PDB entry 7MNS | X-ray diffraction, 2.10 A resolution | chains A and B

# Chain A
Molecule: GTP-binding nuclear protein Ran
Organism: Homo sapiens
UniProtKB: P62826 (RAN_HUMAN); numbering as in UniProt (aligned over 1-216)
Chain sequence (236 residues; numbered -19 to 216; the number before each row is that of its first residue; numbers below 1 keep their minus sign (Met-19 is residue -19)):
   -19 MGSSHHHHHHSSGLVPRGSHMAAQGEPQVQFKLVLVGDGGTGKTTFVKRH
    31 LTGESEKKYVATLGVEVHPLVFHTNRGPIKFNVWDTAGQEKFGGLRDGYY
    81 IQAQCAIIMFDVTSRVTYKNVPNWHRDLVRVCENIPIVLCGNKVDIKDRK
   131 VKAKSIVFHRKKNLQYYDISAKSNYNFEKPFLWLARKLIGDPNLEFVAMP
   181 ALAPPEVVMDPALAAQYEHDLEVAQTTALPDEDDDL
Not modelled in the structure: -19 to 6, 209-216
Differences from the reference sequence: expression tag (-19 to 0); engineered mutation Ser35 (Phe in P62826)
Ion coordination: Mg2+: Thr24 (together with GDP)
Small-molecule neighbours: GDP (guanosine-5'-diphosphate): Asp18, Gly19, Gly20, Thr21, Gly22, Lys23, Thr24, Thr25, Gln69, Glu70, Lys71, Asn122, Lys123, Asp125, Ile126, Ser150, Ala151, Lys152
Curated features (UniProtKB/Swiss-Prot):
  - region: Lys37 to Val45 (Switch-I), Gly68 to Gln84 (Switch-II), Asp211 to Leu216 (Interaction with RANBP1)
  - binding site (GTP): Asp18 to Thr25, Glu36 to Thr42, Gly68, Asn122 to Asp125, Ser150 to Lys152
  - site: Gln69 (Essential for GTP hydrolysis)
  - modified residue: Ala2 (N-acetylalanine), Thr24 (Phosphothreonine), Lys37 (N6-acetyllysine), Lys60 (N6-acetyllysine), Lys71 (N6-acetyllysine), Lys99 (N6-acetyllysine), Lys134 (N6-acetyllysine), Lys159 (N6-acetyllysine)
  - cross-link (Glycyl lysine isopeptide (Lys-Gly)): Lys71 (interchain with G-Cter in SUMO2), Lys152 (interchain with G-Cter in SUMO2)

# Chain B
Molecule: E3 SUMO-protein ligase RanBP2
Organism: Homo sapiens
UniProtKB: P49792 (RBP2_HUMAN); residue numbers follow UniProt; this construct covers 1535-1571
Chain sequence (43 residues; each row starts with the number of its first residue):
  1529 GPLGSMGFEDMFAKKEGQWDCSSCLVRNEANATRCVACQNPDK
Not modelled in the structure: 1529-1533
Differences from the reference sequence: expression tag (1529-1534)
Ion coordination: Zn2+: Cys1549, Cys1552, Cys1563, Cys1566

# Chain A / chain B interface
Residue-residue contacts - 36 pairs, chain A then chain B:
  Pro7(A) - Phe1536(B)
  Val9(A) - Phe1540(B)  hydrophobic
  Gln10(A) - Asp1548(B)
  Gln10(A) - Leu1553(B)  hydrogen bond (side chain-backbone)
  Gln10(A) - Arg1555(B)
  Phe11(A) - Phe1540(B)  hydrophobic
  Lys12(A) - Val1554(B)
  Lys38(A) - Ser1550(B)  hydrogen bond (side chain-backbone)
  Lys38(A) - Ser1551(B)
  Val40(A) - Ser1551(B)
  Val40(A) - Cys1552(B)  hydrophobic
  Val40(A) - Cys1566(B)  hydrophobic
  Thr42(A) - Cys1566(B)  hydrogen bond (side chain-backbone)
  Thr42(A) - Asn1568(B)
  Leu43(A) - Ala1565(B)
  Leu43(A) - Cys1566(B)  hydrophobic
  Val47(A) - Cys1552(B)
  Thr54(A) - Phe1536(B)
  Arg56(A) - Met1534(B)
  Arg56(A) - Gly1535(B)  hydrogen bond (side chain-backbone)
  Arg56(A) - Phe1536(B)
  Arg56(A) - Glu1537(B)
  Gly57(A) - Phe1536(B)
  Pro58(A) - Phe1536(B)
  Ile59(A) - Phe1536(B)  hydrophobic
  Lys60(A) - Leu1553(B)
  Asn62(A) - Leu1553(B)
  Trp64(A) - Cys1552(B)
  Trp64(A) - Val1554(B)  hydrophobic
  Gly78(A) - Ala1565(B)
  Ile81(A) - Val1564(B)
  Gln82(A) - Val1554(B)
  Gln82(A) - Arg1555(B)  hydrogen bond (side chain-backbone)
  Leu168(A) - Phe1540(B)
  Ile169(A) - Phe1536(B)  hydrophobic
  Ile169(A) - Phe1540(B)  hydrophobic
Other interface residues (no listed pair), chain A (25 interface residues in all): Pro49, Asn55
Other interface residues (no listed pair), chain B (18 interface residues in all): Asp1538, Met1539

# Overview
Chain A and chain B form an interface of 25 and 18 residues respectively; the contacts include 5 hydrogen
bonds. Among the polar pairs are Gln10(A)-Leu1553(B), Lys38(A)-Ser1550(B) and Thr42(A)-Cys1566(B). Bound to
chain A: GDP. Curated annotation (UniProt) lists 23 GTP-binding residues on chain A.
Chain A is GTP-binding nuclear protein Ran and chain B is E3 SUMO-protein ligase RanBP2, both from Homo
sapiens; the structure, Crystal Structure of the ZnF4 of Nucleoporin NUP358/RanBP2 in complex with Ran-GDP,
was determined by X-ray diffraction together with 7MNI, 7MNL, 7MNM, 7MNN, 7MNO, 7MNP and 14 further entries
from the same study.
